PDB entry 3VIE | X-ray diffraction, 1.80 A resolution | chains C and E of the 6 polymer chains in the assembly

== Chain C (and E) ==
Protein: Envelope glycoprotein gp160
Notes: fragment: NHR domain; chain E of this document is another copy of the same molecule, construct and numbering; everything in this record applies to it too
Reference sequence: Q9YP39 (Q9YP39_9HIV1); residues 35-70 here correspond to UniProt positions 554-589 (UniProt number = residue number + 519)
Amino-acid sequence (37 residues; numbered 34 to 70; the number before each row is that of its first residue):
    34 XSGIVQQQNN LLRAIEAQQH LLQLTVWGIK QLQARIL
Differences from the reference sequence: acetylation (34)
Modified positions: ACE (acetyl group) at position 34

== Chain C / chain E interface ==
Contacting residue pairs - 25 pairs, chain C then chain E:
  Ile37(C) - Ile37(E)  hydrophobic
  Val38(C) - Ile37(E)  hydrophobic
  Gln41(C) - Ile37(E)  hydrogen bond (side chain-backbone)
  Gln41(C) - Gln40(E)  hydrogen bond
  Gln41(C) - Gln41(E)  hydrogen bond
  Gln41(C) - Leu44(E)
  Ile48(C) - Leu44(E)
  Ile48(C) - Ala47(E)  hydrophobic
  Ile48(C) - Ile48(E)  hydrophobic
  Ile48(C) - Gln51(E)  hydrogen bond (backbone-side chain)
  Gln52(C) - Gln51(E)  hydrogen bond
  Gln52(C) - Leu54(E)
  Leu55(C) - Gln51(E)
  Leu55(C) - Leu55(E)  hydrophobic
  Thr58(C) - Thr58(E)
  Val59(C) - Thr58(E)
  Ile62(C) - Thr58(E)
  Ile62(C) - Ile62(E)  hydrophobic
  Ile62(C) - Leu65(E)  hydrophobic
  Leu65(C) - Leu65(E)  hydrophobic
  Gln66(C) - Leu65(E)
  Ile69(C) - Leu65(E)  hydrophobic
  Ile69(C) - Arg68(E)
  Ile69(C) - Ile69(E)  hydrophobic
  Leu70(C) - Leu65(E)  hydrophobic
Interface residues without a listed pair, chain C (16 interface residues in all): Leu44, Leu45, Gln51

== Overview ==
16 residues of chain C face 14 of chain E across their interface; the contacts include 5 hydrogen bonds. Polar
contacts include Gln41(C)-Ile37(E), Gln41(C)-Gln40(E) and Gln41(C)-Gln41(E).
Both chains are Envelope glycoprotein gp160. Entry 3VIE (HIV-gp41 fusion inhibitor Sifuvirtide) was determined
by X-ray diffraction.
